Entry 6UR9 (X-ray diffraction, 2.10 A resolution); this record covers chains A and B of the 3 polymer chains in the assembly.

== Chain A ==
Protein: DNA polymerase I
Source organism: Geobacillus stearothermophilus
Notes: EC 2.7.7.7
UniProt: D9N168 (D9N168_GEOSE); residues 298-876 here correspond to UniProt positions 1-579 (UniProt number = residue number - 297)
Chain sequence (579 residues; numbered 298 to 876; the number before each row is that of its first residue):
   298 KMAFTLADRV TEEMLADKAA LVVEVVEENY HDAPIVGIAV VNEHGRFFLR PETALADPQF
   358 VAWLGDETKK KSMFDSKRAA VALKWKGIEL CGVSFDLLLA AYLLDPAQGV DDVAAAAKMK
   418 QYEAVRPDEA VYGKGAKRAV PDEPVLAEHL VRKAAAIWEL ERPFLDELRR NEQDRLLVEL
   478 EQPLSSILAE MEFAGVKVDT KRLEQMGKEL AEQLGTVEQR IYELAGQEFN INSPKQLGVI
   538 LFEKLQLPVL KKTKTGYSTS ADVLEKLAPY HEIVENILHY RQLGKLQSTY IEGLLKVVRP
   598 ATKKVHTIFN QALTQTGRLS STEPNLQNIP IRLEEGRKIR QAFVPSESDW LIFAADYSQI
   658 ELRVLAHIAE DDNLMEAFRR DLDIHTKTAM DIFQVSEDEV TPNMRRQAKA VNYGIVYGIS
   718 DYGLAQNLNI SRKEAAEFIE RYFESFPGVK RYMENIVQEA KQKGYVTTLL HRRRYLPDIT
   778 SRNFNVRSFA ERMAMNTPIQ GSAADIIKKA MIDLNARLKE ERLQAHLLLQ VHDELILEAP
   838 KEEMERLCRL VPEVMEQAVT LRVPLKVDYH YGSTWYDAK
Sequence notes: engineered mutation Tyr710 (Phe413 in D9N168); variant Val713 (Pro416 in D9N168)
Bound ions: Ca2+: Asp653, Tyr654, Asp830 (together with 3'-amino-dGTP)
Residues lining bound ligands: 3'-amino-dGTP (NG3; 3'-amino-2',3'-dideoxyguanosine 5'-(tetrahydrogen triphosphate)): Arg615, Asp653, Tyr654, Ser655, Gln656, Ile657, Glu658, His682, Arg702, Lys706, Ala707, Tyr710, Tyr714, Asn793, Asp830
From the paper describing this entry:
  - binding site for 3'-amino-dGTP: His682
  - mutagenesis - D830N: abolished catalytic activity on NP-DNA synthesis
  - mutagenesis - E831Q: unchanged catalytic activity
  - catalytic residues: Asp830 (proposed by the authors, not directly observed)

== Chain B ==
Molecule: 9-nt DNA strand
Sequence (9 nucleotides; each row starts with the number of its first residue):
     1 GCGATCAGC
Modified positions: DOC (2',3'-dideoxycytidine-5'-monophosphate) at position 9

== Chain A / chain B interface ==
Contacting residue pairs (31):
  Lys548(A) - DT5(B)  salt bridge to the phosphate
  Thr550(A) - DA4(B)  phosphate contact
  Thr550(A) - DT5(B)  phosphate contact
  Lys551(A) - DA4(B)  hydrogen bond to the phosphate
  Ser555(A) - DT5(B)  hydrogen bond to the phosphate
  Thr556(A) - DT5(B)  hydrogen bond to the phosphate
  Ser557(A) - DT5(B)  hydrogen bond to the phosphate
  Ser557(A) - DC6(B)  phosphate contact
  Ala558(A) - DC6(B)  hydrogen bond to the phosphate
  Arg578(A) - DT5(B)  hydrogen bond to the phosphate
  Arg578(A) - DC6(B)  salt bridge to the phosphate
  Gln579(A) - DA7(B)  phosphate contact
  Lys582(A) - DC6(B)  hydrogen bond to the base
  Lys582(A) - DA7(B)  sugar contact
  Tyr587(A) - DA7(B)  sugar contact
  Arg615(A) - DG8(B)  base contact
  Arg615(A) - DOC_9(B)  hydrogen bond to the base
  Gln624(A) - DG8(B)  sugar contact
  Asn625(A) - DA7(B)  hydrogen bond to the base
  Asn625(A) - DG8(B)  sugar contact
  Ile626(A) - DG8(B)  sugar contact
  Pro627(A) - DA7(B)  phosphate contact
  Pro627(A) - DG8(B)  phosphate contact
  Ile628(A) - DG8(B)  hydrogen bond to the phosphate
  Ile628(A) - DOC_9(B)  phosphate contact
  Arg629(A) - DG8(B)  hydrogen bond to the phosphate
  Arg629(A) - DOC_9(B)  salt bridge to the phosphate
  Val828(A) - DOC_9(B)  sugar contact
  His829(A) - DG8(B)  base contact
  His829(A) - DOC_9(B)  sugar contact
  Asp830(A) - DOC_9(B)  sugar contact
Also at the interface, not in a pair above, chain A (23 interface residues in all): Thr552, Tyr554
Also at the interface, not in a pair above, chain B (7 interface residues in all): DG3

== In short ==
The interface between chain A and chain B involves 23 residues on one side and 7 on the other; the contacts
include 11 hydrogen bonds and 3 salt bridges. Polar contacts include Lys582(A)-DC6(B), Arg615(A)-DOC_9(B) and
Asn625(A)-DA7(B). Chain A binds 3'-amino-dGTP. From the paper: the catalytic residue Asp830(A); D830N of chain
A abolishes catalytic activity on NP-DNA synthesis.
Chain A is DNA polymerase I (Geobacillus stearothermophilus) and chain B is a 9-nt DNA strand; the structure,
DNA polymerase I Large Fragment from Bacillus stearothermophilus with DNA template, dideoxy primer,
3'-amino-ddGTP (nGTP), and ..., was determined by X-ray diffraction (same publication as 6UR2, 6UR4 and 6US5).
